4PCS - chain A; structure by X-ray diffraction, 1.77 A resolution.

Chain A:
Molecule: Alpha-L-fucosidase
Organism: Bacteroides thetaiotaomicron
Reference sequence: Q8A3I4 (Q8A3I4_BACTN); residue numbers follow UniProt; this construct covers 35-473
Amino-acid sequence (439 residues; each row starts with the number of its first residue):
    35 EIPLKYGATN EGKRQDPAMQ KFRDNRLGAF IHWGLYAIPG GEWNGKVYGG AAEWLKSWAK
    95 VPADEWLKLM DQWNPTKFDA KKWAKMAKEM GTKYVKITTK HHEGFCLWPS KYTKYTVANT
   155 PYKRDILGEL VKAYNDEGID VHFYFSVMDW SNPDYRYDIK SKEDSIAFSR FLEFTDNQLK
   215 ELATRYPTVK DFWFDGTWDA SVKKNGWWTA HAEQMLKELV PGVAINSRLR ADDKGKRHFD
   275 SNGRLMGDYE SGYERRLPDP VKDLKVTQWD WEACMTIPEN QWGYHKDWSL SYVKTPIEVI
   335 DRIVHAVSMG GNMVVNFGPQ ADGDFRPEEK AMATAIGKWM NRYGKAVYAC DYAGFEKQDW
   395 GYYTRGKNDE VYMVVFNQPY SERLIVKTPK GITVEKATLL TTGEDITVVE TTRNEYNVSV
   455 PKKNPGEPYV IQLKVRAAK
Small-molecule neighbours: 2M7 ((2S,3R,4S,5S)-2-methyl-5-(phenylethynyl)pyrrolidine-3,4-diol): H66, E87, W88, H135, H136, Y178, W227, D229, W232, R262, E288, W316

In short:
Bound to chain A: compound 2M7.
Chain A is Alpha-L-fucosidase (Bacteroides thetaiotaomicron); the structure, Crystal structure of a bacterial
fucosidase with iminosugar (2S,3S,4R,5S)-3,4-dihydroxy-2-[2'-phenyl]ethynyl-5-methylpyrrolidine, was
determined by X-ray diffraction together with 4PEE and 4PCT from the same study.
